Entry 5MUO (X-ray diffraction, 3.19 A resolution); this record covers chains A and B of the 5 polymer chains in the assembly.

== Chain A (and B) ==
Protein: Proton-gated ion channel
Organism: Gloeobacter violaceus
Notes: chain B of this document is another copy of the same molecule, construct and numbering; everything in this record applies to it too
UniProt: Q7NDN8 (GLIC_GLOVI); residues 2-317 here correspond to UniProt positions 44-359 (UniProt number = residue number + 42)
Amino-acid sequence (321 residues; each row starts with the number of its first residue; numbers below 1 keep their minus sign (Gly-3 is residue -3)):
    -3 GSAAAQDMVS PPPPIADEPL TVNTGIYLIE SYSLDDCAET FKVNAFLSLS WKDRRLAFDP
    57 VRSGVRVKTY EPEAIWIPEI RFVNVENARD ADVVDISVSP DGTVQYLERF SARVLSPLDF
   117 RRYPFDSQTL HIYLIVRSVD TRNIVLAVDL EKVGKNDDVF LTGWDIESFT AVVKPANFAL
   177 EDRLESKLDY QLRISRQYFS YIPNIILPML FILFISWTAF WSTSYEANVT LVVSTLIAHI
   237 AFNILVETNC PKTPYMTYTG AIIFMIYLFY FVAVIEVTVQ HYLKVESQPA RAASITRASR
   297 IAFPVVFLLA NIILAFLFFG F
Not modelled in the structure: -3 to 4, 316-317
Disulfide bonds: Cys33-Cys246
Sequence notes: expression tag (-3 to 1); conflict Ser27 (Cys69 in Q7NDN8), Cys33 (Lys75 in Q7NDN8), Cys246 (Leu288 in Q7NDN8)
From the paper describing this entry:
  - binding site for 2,6-bis(1-methylethyl)phenol: Thr226, Ser230, Ile233
  - mutagenesis - S230T: increased signaling in response to H+
  - mutagenesis - H235Q: decreased signaling
  - mutagenesis - S230T, H235Q: increased signaling in response to bromoform
  - mutagenesis - H235Q: decreased signaling in response to H+
  - mutagenesis - H235Q: increased signaling in response to general anesthetics

== How chain A and chain B interact ==
Residue-residue contacts (90; chain A residue first):
  Tyr23(A) - Leu176(B)
  Tyr23(A) - Glu177(B)
  Ile25(A) - Val79(B)  hydrophobic
  Glu26(A) - Val79(B)
  Glu26(A) - Asn80(B)
  Glu26(A) - Leu111(B)
  Tyr28(A) - Glu82(B)  hydrogen bond (side chain-backbone)
  Tyr28(A) - Leu111(B)  hydrophobic
  Ser29(A) - Glu82(B)
  Asn40(A) - Val79(B)
  Asn40(A) - Val81(B)  hydrogen bond (side chain-backbone)
  Asn40(A) - Glu82(B)
  Phe42(A) - Arg77(B)
  Phe42(A) - Leu176(B)  hydrophobic
  Arg62(A) - Asp136(B)
  Arg62(A) - Thr137(B)
  Val63(A) - Asp136(B)
  Thr65(A) - Asp136(B)
  Asp86(A) - Asn83(B)  hydrogen bond
  Val90(A) - Glu75(B)
  Val90(A) - Arg77(B)
  Val90(A) - Arg133(B)
  Asp91(A) - Asp136(B)
  Asp91(A) - Arg179(B)  salt bridge
  Ser93(A) - Asp136(B)  hydrogen bond
  Ser93(A) - Arg179(B)
  Leu103(A) - Arg133(B)
  Leu103(A) - Glu177(B)
  Arg105(A) - Arg77(B)
  Arg105(A) - Phe78(B)  hydrogen bond (side chain-backbone)
  Arg105(A) - Val79(B)  hydrogen bond (side chain-backbone)
  Ser107(A) - Glu82(B)
  Ser107(A) - Asn83(B)
  Lys148(A) - Glu177(B)
  Asp154(A) - Lys183(B)  salt bridge
  Phe156(A) - Leu111(B)  hydrophobic
  Phe156(A) - Pro113(B)  hydrophobic
  Thr158(A) - Glu35(B)  hydrogen bond
  Gly159(A) - Pro250(B)
  Gln193(A) - Pro250(B)
  Ser196(A) - Lys248(B)  hydrogen bond
  Ser196(A) - Thr249(B)  hydrogen bond (side chain-backbone)
  Ser196(A) - Pro250(B)  hydrogen bond (side chain-backbone)
  Ser196(A) - Tyr251(B)
  Tyr197(A) - Lys248(B)
  Pro199(A) - Met252(B)  hydrophobic
  Pro199(A) - Phe260(B)
  Asn200(A) - Lys248(B)
  Asn200(A) - Met252(B)
  Ile201(A) - Lys248(B)
  Leu203(A) - Phe260(B)  hydrophobic
  Pro204(A) - Tyr263(B)  hydrophobic
  Phe207(A) - Tyr263(B)
  Phe207(A) - Leu264(B)  hydrophobic
  Phe207(A) - Phe267(B)
  Ile208(A) - Leu232(B)  hydrophobic
  Ile208(A) - Ile236(B)  hydrophobic
  Phe210(A) - Phe267(B)  hydrophobic
  Ile211(A) - Val229(B)  hydrophobic
  Ile211(A) - Phe267(B)  hydrophobic
  Ile211(A) - Val270(B)  hydrophobic
  Thr214(A) - Val270(B)
  Thr214(A) - Thr274(B)  hydrogen bond
  Trp217(A) - His277(B)
  Trp217(A) - Tyr278(B)
  Ser218(A) - Tyr221(B)
  Ser220(A) - Glu222(B)  hydrogen bond
  Glu222(A) - Glu222(B)
  Ala223(A) - Tyr221(B)  hydrophobic
  Ala223(A) - Glu222(B)
  Ala223(A) - Val225(B)
  Thr226(A) - Val225(B)
  Thr226(A) - Thr226(B)
  Leu227(A) - Tyr221(B)
  Leu227(A) - Val225(B)  hydrophobic
  Ser230(A) - Val229(B)
  Ser230(A) - Ile233(B)
  Ala234(A) - Ile233(B)  hydrophobic
  Ala234(A) - Ile236(B)
  Ala237(A) - Ile236(B)
  Ala237(A) - Ile240(B)
  Phe238(A) - Ile236(B)
  Phe238(A) - Tyr263(B)
  Ile240(A) - Ile240(B)  hydrophobic
  Ile240(A) - Glu243(B)
  Leu241(A) - Asn239(B)
  Leu241(A) - Ile240(B)
  Leu241(A) - Glu243(B)
  Leu241(A) - Tyr263(B)
  Arg296(A) - Tyr278(B)
Also at the interface, not in a pair above, chain A (57 interface residues in all): Ser27, Ser44, Asp88, Val89, Asn152, Phe195, Thr231, Ile233
Also at the interface, not in a pair above, chain B (46 interface residues in all): Ile131, Glu181, Gly256, Tyr266

== In short ==
The interface between chain A and chain B involves 57 residues on one side and 46 on the other; the contacts
include 12 hydrogen bonds and 2 salt bridges. Polar contacts include Asp91(A)-Arg179(B), Asp154(A)-Lys183(B)
and Tyr28(A)-Glu82(B). From the paper: a binding site for 2,6-bis(1-methylethyl)phenol at Thr226(A), Ser230(A)
and Ile233(A); S230T and H235Q of chain A increase signaling in response to bromoform.
Chain A and chain B are both Proton-gated ion channel (Gloeobacter violaceus); the structure, X-ray structure
of the 2-22' locally-closed mutant of GLIC in complex with propofol, was determined by X-ray diffraction,
deposited together with 5NKJ, 6EMX, 5MZQ, 5MUR and 5MVN.
